3KFE - chains D and E of the 8 polymer chains in the assembly; structure by X-ray diffraction, 3.50 A resolution.

[Chain D (and E)]
Protein: Chaperonin
Organism: Methanococcus maripaludis
Notes: chain E of this document is another copy of the same molecule, construct and numbering; everything in this record applies to it too
UniProtKB: Q877G8 (Q877G8_METMP); aligned to UniProt positions 1-543 over residues 1-543
Chain sequence (521 residues; row label = number of the first residue in the row; note: 22 numbers in that range are skipped by the numbering (no residue carries them; nothing is unmodelled there)):
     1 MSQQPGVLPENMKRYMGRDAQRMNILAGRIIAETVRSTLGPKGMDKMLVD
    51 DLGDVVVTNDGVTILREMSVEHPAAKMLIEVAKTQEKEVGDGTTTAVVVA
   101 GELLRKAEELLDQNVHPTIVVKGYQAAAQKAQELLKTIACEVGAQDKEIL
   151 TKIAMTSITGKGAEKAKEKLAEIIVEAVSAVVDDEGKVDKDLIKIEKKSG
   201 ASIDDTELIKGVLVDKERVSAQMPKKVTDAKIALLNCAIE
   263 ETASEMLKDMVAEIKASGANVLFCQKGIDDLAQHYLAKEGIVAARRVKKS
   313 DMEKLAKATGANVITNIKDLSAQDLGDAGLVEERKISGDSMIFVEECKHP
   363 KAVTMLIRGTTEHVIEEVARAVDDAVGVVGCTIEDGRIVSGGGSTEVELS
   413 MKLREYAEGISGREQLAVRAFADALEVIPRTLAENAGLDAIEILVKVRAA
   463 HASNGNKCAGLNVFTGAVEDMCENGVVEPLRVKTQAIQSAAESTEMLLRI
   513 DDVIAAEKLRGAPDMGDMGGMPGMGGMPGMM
Unresolved in the structure: 1-10, 520-543
Sequence notes: engineered mutation Thr264 (Gln in Q877G8), Ala265 (Glu in Q877G8), Ser266 (Glu in Q877G8), Glu267 (Lys265 in Q877G8)
Disulfide bonds: Cys470-Cys484
Bound ions: Mg2+: Asp91 (together with ADP, sulfate ion)
Ligand contacts: ADP (adenosine-5'-diphosphate): Thr38, Leu39, Gly40, Pro41, Asn59, Asp91, Gly92, Thr93, Thr94, Thr95, Thr156, Thr159, Gly160, Lys161, Gly403, Gly404, Gly405, Ile440, Leu444, Leu473, Asn474, Val475, Phe476, Val488, Glu490, Lys495
What the authors report for this chain:
  - catalytic residues: Asp60, Asp386 (citing earlier work)

[How chain D and chain E interact]
Contacting residue pairs (82; chain D residue first):
  Thr34(D) - Arg14(E)
  Ser37(D) - Asp513(E)
  Lys42(D) - His116(E)
  Lys42(D) - Thr118(E)
  Lys42(D) - Ile119(E)
  Gly43(D) - Thr118(E)
  Gly43(D) - Arg511(E)  hydrogen bond (backbone-side chain)
  Met44(D) - His116(E)
  Met44(D) - Pro117(E)  hydrophobic
  Met44(D) - Thr118(E)
  Met44(D) - Arg511(E)
  Met44(D) - Asp513(E)
  Asp45(D) - Arg511(E)  salt bridge
  Asp45(D) - Ile512(E)
  Asp45(D) - Asp513(E)  hydrogen bond (backbone-backbone)
  Lys46(D) - Asp513(E)  salt bridge
  Lys46(D) - Asp514(E)
  Met47(D) - Asn24(E)
  Met47(D) - Ile512(E)  hydrophobic
  Met47(D) - Asp514(E)  hydrogen bond (backbone-backbone)
  Met47(D) - Val515(E)
  Met47(D) - Ile516(E)  hydrogen bond (backbone-backbone)
  Leu48(D) - Ile516(E)  hydrophobic
  Val49(D) - Pro73(E)  hydrophobic
  Val49(D) - Val515(E)  hydrophobic
  Val49(D) - Ile516(E)
  Asp50(D) - Ala518(E)  hydrogen bond (backbone-backbone)
  Asp51(D) - Ala518(E)
  Asp51(D) - Glu519(E)
  Gly53(D) - Lys76(E)
  Val55(D) - Pro73(E)  hydrophobic
  Val55(D) - Met77(E)  hydrophobic
  Val57(D) - Met508(E)  hydrophobic
  Val57(D) - Ile512(E)  hydrophobic
  Asn59(D) - Arg511(E)
  Met68(D) - Ile516(E)  hydrophobic
  Ser69(D) - Asn11(E)
  Lys161(D) - Arg511(E)
  Gly162(D) - Arg511(E)
  Glu164(D) - Gln125(E)  hydrogen bond (backbone-side chain)
  Glu164(D) - Arg511(E)  salt bridge
  Lys165(D) - Arg511(E)
  Gly200(D) - Glu88(E)
  Gly200(D) - Gln497(E)
  Ala201(D) - Gln497(E)
  Ala201(D) - Gln500(E)
  Ser202(D) - Gln500(E)  hydrogen bond (backbone-side chain)
  Ser202(D) - Glu504(E)
  Ile203(D) - Glu504(E)
  Asp204(D) - Gln129(E)
  Gln222(D) - Asn324(E)  hydrogen bond
  Asp292(D) - Lys288(E)  salt bridge
  Asp292(D) - Thr327(E)  hydrogen bond (backbone-side chain)
  Leu293(D) - Thr327(E)
  His296(D) - Ile326(E)
  His296(D) - Thr327(E)
  His296(D) - Asp331(E)  salt bridge
  Tyr297(D) - Asn328(E)
  Lys300(D) - Asp331(E)  salt bridge
  Lys347(D) - Asp189(E)  salt bridge
  Lys347(D) - Asp191(E)  salt bridge
  Ser349(D) - Lys87(E)  hydrogen bond (backbone-side chain)
  Ser349(D) - Glu88(E)
  Gly350(D) - Lys87(E)
  Gly371(D) - Glu504(E)
  Thr372(D) - Thr84(E)  hydrogen bond (backbone-side chain)
  Thr372(D) - Gln497(E)
  Thr372(D) - Gln500(E)
  Thr372(D) - Ser501(E)
  Thr372(D) - Glu504(E)  hydrogen bond (backbone-side chain)
  Thr373(D) - Glu80(E)
  Thr373(D) - Val81(E)
  Thr373(D) - Ser501(E)
  Thr373(D) - Ser505(E)
  Glu374(D) - Glu80(E)
  His375(D) - Met77(E)  hydrogen bond
  His375(D) - Glu80(E)  salt bridge
  His375(D) - Met508(E)
  Val376(D) - Glu504(E)
  Val376(D) - Ser505(E)
  Val376(D) - Met508(E)
  Asn447(D) - His116(E)  hydrogen bond (backbone-side chain)
Other interface residues (no listed pair), chain D (48 interface residues in all): Pro41, Leu52, Glu71, Ser199, Asp351
Other interface residues (no listed pair), chain E (43 interface residues in all): Glu71, Ala74, Leu510, Ala517

[In short]
Chain D and chain E form an interface of 48 and 43 residues respectively, with 14 hydrogen bonds and 9 salt
bridges. Among the polar pairs are Asp45(D)-Arg511(E), Lys46(D)-Asp513(E) and Glu164(D)-Arg511(E). Bound to
chain D: ADP. The paper reports catalytic residues Asp60(D) and Asp386(D).
Chain D and chain E are both Chaperonin (Methanococcus maripaludis); the structure, Crystal structures of a
group II chaperonin from Methanococcus maripaludis, was determined by X-ray diffraction, deposited together
with 3KFB and 3KFK.
